PDB entry 7KGB | electron microscopy, 2.70 A resolution | chains A and D of the 52 polymer chains in the assembly

# Chain A
Molecule: 23S rRNA
From: Mycobacterium tuberculosis (strain ATCC 25618 / H37Rv)
Sequence (3138 nucleotides; row label = number of the first residue in the row):
     1 UUGUAAGUGU CUAAGGGCGC AUGGUGGAUG CCUUGGCAUC GAGAGCCGAU GAAGGACGUG
    61 GGAGGCUGCG AUAUGCCUCG GGGAGCUGUC AACCGAGCGU GGAUCCGAGG AUUUCCGAAU
   121 GGGGAAACCC AGCACGAGUG AUGUCGUGCU ACCCGCAUCU GAAUAUAUAG GGUGCGGGAG
   181 GGAACGCGGG GAAGUGAAAC AUCUCAGUAC CCGUAGGAGG AGAAAACAAU UGUGAUUCCG
   241 CAAGUAGUGG CGAGCGAACG CGGAACAGGC UAAACCGCAC GCAUGGGUAA CCGGGUAGGG
   301 GUUGUGUGUG CGGGGUUGUG GGAGGAUAUG UCUCAGCGCU ACCCGGCUGA GAGGCAGUCA
   361 GAAAGUGUCG UGGUUAGCGG AAGUGGCCUG GGAUGGUCUG CCGUAGACGG UGAGAGCCCG
   421 GUACGCGAAA ACCCGGCACC UGCCUAGUAU CAAUUCCCGA GUAGCAGCGG GCCCGUGGAA
   481 UCCGCUGUGA AUCCGCCGGG ACCACCCGGU AAGCCUAAAU ACUCCUCGAU GACCGAUAGC
   541 GGAUUAGUAC CGUGAGGGAA UGGUGAAAAG UACCCCGGGA GGGGAGUGAA AGAGUACCUG
   601 AAACCGUGUG CCUACAAUCC GUCAGAGCCU CCUUUUCCUC UCCGGAGGAG GGUGGUGAUG
   661 GCGUGCCUUU UGAAGAAUGA GCCUGCGAGU CAGGGACAUG UCGCAAGGUU AACCCGUGUG
   721 GGGUAGCCGC AGCGAAAGCG AGUCUGAAUA GGGCGACCCA CACGCGCAUA CGCGCGUGUG
   781 AAUAGUGGCG UGUUCUGGAC CCGAAGCGGA GUGAUCUACC CAUGGCCAGG GUGAAGCGCG
   841 GGUAAGACCG CGUGGAGGCC CGAACCCACU UAGGUUGAAG ACUGAGGGGA UGAGCUGUGG
   901 GUAGGGGUGA AAGGCCAAUC AAACUCCGUG AUAGCUGGUU CUCCCCGAAA UGCAUUUAGG
   961 UGCAGCGUUG CGUGGUUCAC CGCGGAGGUA GAGCUACUGG AUGGCCGAUG GGCCCUACUA
  1021 GGUUACUGAC GUCAGCCAAA CUCCGAAUGC CGUGGUGUAA AGCGUGGCAG UGAGACGGCG
  1081 GGGGAUAAGC UCCGUACGUC GAAAGGGAAA CAGCCCAGAU CGCCGGCUAA GGCCCCCAAG
  1141 CGUGUGCUAA GUGGGAAAGG AUGUGCAGUC GCAAAGACAA CCAGGAGGUU GGCUUAGAAG
  1201 CAGCCACCCU UGAAAGAGUG CGUAAUAGCU CACUGGUCAA GUGAUUGUGC GCCGAUAAUG
  1261 UAGCGGGGCU CAAGCACACC GCCGAAGCCG CGGCACAUCC ACCUUGUGGU GGGUGUGGGU
  1321 AGGGGAGCGU CCCUCAUUCA GCGAAGCCAC CGGGUGACCG GUGGUGGAGG GUGGGGGAGU
  1381 GAGAAUGCAG GCAUGAGUAG CGACAAGGCA AGUGAGAACC UUGCCCGCCG AAAGACCAAG
  1441 GGUUCCUGGG CCAGGCCAGU CCGCCCAGGG UGAGUCGGGA CCUAAGGCGA GGCCGACAGG
  1501 CGUAGUCGAU GGACAACGGG UUGAUAUUCC CGUACCCGUG UGUGGGCGCC CGUGACGAAU
  1561 CAGCGGUACU AACCACCCAA AACCGGAUCG AUCACUCCCC UUCGGGGGUG UGGAGUUCUG
  1621 GGGCUGCGUG GGAACUUCGC UGGUAGUAGU CAAGCGAAGG GGUGACGCAG GAAGGUAGCC
  1681 GUACCAGUCA GUGGUAACAC UGGGGCAAGC CGGUAGGGAG AGCGAUAGGC AAAUCCGUCG
  1741 CUCACUAAUC CUGAGAGGUG ACGCAUAGCC GGUUGAGGCG AAUUCGGUGA UCCUCUGCUG
  1801 CCAAGAAAAG CCUCUAGCGA GCACACACAC GGCCCGUACC CCAAACCGAC ACAGGUGGUC
  1861 AGGUAGAGCA UACCAAGGCG UACGAGAUAA CUAUGGUUAA GGAACUCGGC AAAAUGCCCC
  1921 CGUAACUUCG GGAGAAGGGG GACCGGAAUA UCGUGAACAC CCUUGCGGUG GGAGCGGGAU
  1981 CCGGUCGCAG AAACCAGUGA GGAGCGACUG UUUACUAAAA ACACAGGUCC GUGCGAAGUC
  2041 GCAAGACGAU GUAUACGGAC UGACGCCUGC CCGGUGCUGG AAGGUUAAGA GGACCCGUUA
  2101 ACCCGCAAGG GUGAAGCGGA GAAUUUAAGC CCCAGUAAAC GGCGGUGGUA ACUAUAACCA
  2161 UCCUAAGGUA GCGAAAUUCC UUGUCGGGUA AGUUCCGACC UGCACGAAUG GCGUAACGAC
  2221 UUCUCAACUG UCUCAACCAU AGACUCGGCG AAAUUGCACU ACGAGUAAAG AUGCUCGUUA
  2281 CGCGCGGCAG GACGAAAAGA CCCCGGGACC UUCACUACAA CUUGGUAUUG AUGUUCGGUA
  2341 CGGUUUGUGU AGGAUAGGUG GGAGACUGUG AAACCUCGAC GCCAGUUGGG GCGGAGUCGU
  2401 UGUUGAAAUA CCACUCUGAU CGUAUUGGGC AUCUAACCUC GAACCCUGAA UCGGGUUUAG
  2461 GGACAGUGCC UGGCGGGUAG UUUAACUGGG GCGGUUGCCU CCUAAAAUGU AACGGAGGCG
  2521 CCCAAAGGUU CCCUCAACCU GGACGGCAAU CAGGUGGCGA GUGUAAAUGC ACAAGGGAGC
  2581 UUGACUGCGA GACUUACAAG UCAAGCAGGG ACGAAAGUCG GGAUUAGUGA UCCGGCACCC
  2641 CCGAGUGGAA GGGGUGUCGC UCAACGGAUA AAAGGUACCC CGGGGAUAAC AGGCUGAUCU
  2701 UCCCCAAGAG UCCAUAUCGA CGGGAUGGUU UGGCACCUCG AUGUCGGCUC GUCGCAUCCU
  2761 GGGGCUGGAG CAGGUCCCAA GGGUUGGGCU GUUCGCCCAU UAAAGCGGCA CGCGAGCUGG
  2821 GUUUAGAACG UCGUGAGACA GUUCGGUCUC UAUCCGCCGC GCGCGUCAGA AACUUGAGGA
  2881 AACCUGUCCC UAGUACGAGA GGACCGGGAC GGACGAACCU CUGGUGCACC AGUUGUCCCG
  2941 CCAGGGGCAC CGCUGGAUAG CCACGUUCGG UCAGGAUAAC CGCUGAAAGC AUCUAAGCGG
  3001 GAAACCUUCU CCAAGAUCAG GUUUCUCACC CACUUGGUGG GAUAAGGCCC CCCGCAGAAC
  3061 ACGGGUUCAA UAGGUCAGAC CUGGAAGCUC AGUAAUGGGU GUAGGGAACU GGUGCUAACC
  3121 GGCCGAAAAC UUACAACA
Disordered / not traced: 1-4, 1013-1022, 3133-3138
Modified positions: 5MU (5-methyluridine 5'-monophosphate) at position 2177, 6MZ (N6-methyladenosine-5'-monophosphate) at position 2268, 6MZ (N6-methyladenosine-5'-monophosphate) at position 2296, OMG (o2'-methylguanosine-5'-monophosphate) at position 2489, OMC (o2'-methylycytidine-5'-monophosphate) at position 2736, OMG (o2'-methylguanosine-5'-monophosphate) at position 2791
Bound ions: Mg2+ site 1: A13, G15, G16; Mg2+ site 2: A14, G15; Mg2+ site 3: C31, G1370; Mg2+ site 4: C46, G217; Mg2+ site 5 near U72 (its only coordinating residue here); Mg2+ site 6 near U120 (its only coordinating residue here); Mg2+ site 7: A162, U166; Mg2+ site 8: G194, U2481; Mg2+ site 9 near G194 (its only coordinating residue here); Mg2+ site 10: A199, C200; Mg2+ site 11 near G220 (its only coordinating residue here); Mg2+ site 12 near C251 (its only coordinating residue here); 204 more Mg2+ sites not listed
Residues lining bound ligands: Sequanamycin 9 (WDP): G874, U875, G877, G880, A881, 6MZ_2296, A2297, A2300, A2741, G2743, U2744, U2847, C2848, U2849

# Chain D
Molecule: 50S ribosomal protein L3
From: Mycobacterium tuberculosis (strain ATCC 25618 / H37Rv)
Reference sequence: P9WH87 (RL3_MYCTU); numbering as in UniProt (aligned over 1-217)
Sequence (217 residues; row label = number of the first residue in the row):
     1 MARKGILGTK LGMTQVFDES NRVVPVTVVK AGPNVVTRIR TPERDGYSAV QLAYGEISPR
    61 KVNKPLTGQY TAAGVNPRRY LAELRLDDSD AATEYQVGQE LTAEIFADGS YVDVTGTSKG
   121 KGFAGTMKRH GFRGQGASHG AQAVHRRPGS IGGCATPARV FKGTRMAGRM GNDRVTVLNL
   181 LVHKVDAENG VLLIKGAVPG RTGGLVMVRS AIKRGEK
Disordered / not traced: 1, 215-217
Bound ions: Mg2+: Gln142 (shared with G874(A), U875(A) of chain A)

# Chain A / chain D interface
Contacting residue pairs (199):
  A872(A) - Gly140(D)  phosphate contact
  G873(A) - Gln142(D)  phosphate contact
  G873(A) - Ala143(D)  phosphate contact
  U875(A) - Gln142(D)  base contact
  U1259(A) - Thr156(D)  base contact
  U1259(A) - Pro157(D)  base contact
  U1259(A) - Arg159(D)  hydrogen bond to the base
  U1259(A) - Phe161(D)  sugar contact
  A1889(A) - Phe123(D)  hydrogen bond to the sugar
  A1890(A) - Phe123(D)  sugar contact
  A1890(A) - Gly125(D)  sugar contact
  A1890(A) - Ala167(D)  sugar contact
  C1891(A) - Arg146(D)  salt bridge to the phosphate
  C1891(A) - Arg147(D)  phosphate contact
  U1892(A) - Ala143(D)  phosphate contact
  U1892(A) - Val144(D)  phosphate contact
  U1892(A) - His145(D)  hydrogen bond to the phosphate
  U1892(A) - Arg146(D)  hydrogen bond to the phosphate
  U1892(A) - Arg147(D)  phosphate contact
  A1893(A) - Ala143(D)  phosphate contact
  A1893(A) - His145(D)  salt bridge to the phosphate
  C1905(A) - His139(D)  hydrogen bond to the base
  U1906(A) - His139(D)  sugar contact
  G1908(A) - His139(D)  hydrogen bond to the base
  C1910(A) - Ser138(D)  hydrogen bond to the base
  C1910(A) - His139(D)  stacking on the base
  A1911(A) - Ser138(D)  sugar contact
  U2231(A) - Ala137(D)  phosphate contact
  U2231(A) - Ser138(D)  sugar contact
  U2231(A) - His139(D)  sugar contact
  C2232(A) - Gly136(D)  phosphate contact
  C2232(A) - Ala137(D)  hydrogen bond to the phosphate
  A2235(A) - Met127(D)  sugar contact
  A2235(A) - Arg133(D)  phosphate contact
  A2236(A) - Arg146(D)  salt bridge to the phosphate
  C2237(A) - Lys128(D)  salt bridge to the phosphate
  C2262(A) - Arg159(D)  hydrogen bond to the phosphate
  G2263(A) - Arg159(D)  salt bridge to the phosphate
  G2270(A) - Thr156(D)  hydrogen bond to the base
  G2286(A) - Phe123(D)  base contact
  G2287(A) - Met166(D)  base contact
  C2288(A) - Ile151(D)  sugar contact
  C2288(A) - Met166(D)  base contact
  A2289(A) - Arg147(D)  salt bridge to the phosphate
  A2289(A) - Pro148(D)  phosphate contact
  A2289(A) - Gly149(D)  sugar contact
  A2289(A) - Ile151(D)  sugar contact
  G2290(A) - Ser150(D)  hydrogen bond to the phosphate
  G2290(A) - Ile151(D)  hydrogen bond to the phosphate
  G2290(A) - Gly152(D)  sugar contact
  G2290(A) - Gly153(D)  sugar contact
  G2290(A) - Cys154(D)  hydrogen bond to the sugar
  G2290(A) - Pro157(D)  hydrogen bond to the sugar
  G2290(A) - Ala158(D)  hydrogen bond to the base
  G2290(A) - Arg159(D)  base contact
  G2290(A) - Val160(D)  base contact
  G2291(A) - Cys154(D)  hydrogen bond to the phosphate
  G2291(A) - Ala155(D)  sugar contact
  G2291(A) - Ala158(D)  sugar contact
  U2749(A) - Arg133(D)  phosphate contact
  U2749(A) - Gly134(D)  sugar contact
  U2749(A) - Gln135(D)  hydrogen bond to the sugar
  U2749(A) - Pro148(D)  hydrogen bond to the sugar
  U2749(A) - Gly149(D)  base contact
  U2749(A) - Ser150(D)  hydrogen bond to the base
  C2750(A) - Phe132(D)  phosphate contact
  C2750(A) - Arg133(D)  salt bridge to the phosphate
  C2750(A) - Pro148(D)  sugar contact
  C2750(A) - Ser150(D)  hydrogen bond to the sugar
  G2751(A) - Phe132(D)  phosphate contact
  G2751(A) - Arg165(D)  salt bridge to the phosphate
  U2752(A) - Phe161(D)  sugar contact
  C2809(A) - Thr156(D)  hydrogen bond to the sugar
  A2810(A) - Cys154(D)  phosphate contact
  A2810(A) - Ala155(D)  base contact
  A2810(A) - Thr156(D)  hydrogen bond to the phosphate
  G2812(A) - Ser150(D)  base contact
  G2812(A) - Gly152(D)  hydrogen bond to the base
  G2812(A) - Gly153(D)  hydrogen bond to the sugar
  G2812(A) - Cys154(D)  hydrogen bond to the sugar
  C2813(A) - Ser150(D)  hydrogen bond to the sugar
  C2813(A) - Gly153(D)  sugar contact
  G2816(A) - Gln135(D)  base contact
  G2816(A) - Val144(D)  sugar contact
  G2816(A) - Arg147(D)  salt bridge to the phosphate
  G2816(A) - Gly149(D)  base contact
  G2816(A) - Ser150(D)  base contact
  C2817(A) - Ala141(D)  sugar contact
  C2817(A) - Gln142(D)  sugar contact
  C2817(A) - Val144(D)  sugar contact
  U2818(A) - His139(D)  phosphate contact
  U2818(A) - Gly140(D)  sugar contact
  U2818(A) - Gln142(D)  hydrogen bond to the phosphate
  U2849(A) - Gln142(D)  phosphate contact
  G2856(A) - Ile151(D)  base contact
  G2856(A) - Arg159(D)  sugar contact
  G2856(A) - Val160(D)  hydrogen bond to the sugar
  C2857(A) - Val160(D)  sugar contact
  C2857(A) - Phe161(D)  sugar contact
  C2857(A) - Lys162(D)  salt bridge to the phosphate
  C2857(A) - Gly163(D)  phosphate contact
  C2857(A) - Thr164(D)  sugar contact
  C2857(A) - Met166(D)  hydrogen bond to the sugar
  C2858(A) - Arg129(D)  hydrogen bond to the sugar
  C2858(A) - Lys162(D)  phosphate contact
  C2858(A) - Gly163(D)  hydrogen bond to the phosphate
  C2858(A) - Thr164(D)  sugar contact
  C2858(A) - Met166(D)  sugar contact
  C2858(A) - Ala167(D)  hydrogen bond to the sugar
  G2859(A) - Arg129(D)  salt bridge to the phosphate
  G2859(A) - Arg169(D)  hydrogen bond to the sugar
  A2871(A) - Asn63(D)  sugar contact
  A2872(A) - Gln69(D)  sugar contact
  A2872(A) - Leu81(D)  sugar contact
  C2873(A) - Arg40(D)  hydrogen bond to the base
  C2873(A) - Gln51(D)  hydrogen bond to the sugar
  C2873(A) - Leu81(D)  sugar contact
  C2873(A) - Ala82(D)  phosphate contact
  C2873(A) - Glu83(D)  hydrogen bond to the sugar
  U2874(A) - Tyr47(D)  hydrogen bond to the sugar
  U2874(A) - Ala82(D)  phosphate contact
  U2874(A) - Glu83(D)  hydrogen bond to the phosphate
  U2875(A) - Tyr47(D)  sugar contact
  U2875(A) - Arg85(D)  salt bridge to the phosphate
  G2876(A) - Arg85(D)  salt bridge to the phosphate
  A2917(A) - Ser118(D)  phosphate contact
  A2917(A) - Val198(D)  sugar contact
  A2917(A) - Pro199(D)  sugar contact
  C2918(A) - Lys10(D)  hydrogen bond to the phosphate
  C2918(A) - Met13(D)  hydrogen bond to the sugar
  C2918(A) - Ser118(D)  phosphate contact
  C2918(A) - Lys119(D)  hydrogen bond to the phosphate
  C2918(A) - Lys121(D)  salt bridge to the phosphate
  C2918(A) - Ala197(D)  sugar contact
  C2918(A) - Val198(D)  sugar contact
  C2918(A) - Pro199(D)  sugar contact
  C2918(A) - Gly200(D)  hydrogen bond to the phosphate
  C2919(A) - Lys10(D)  salt bridge to the phosphate
  C2919(A) - Lys119(D)  salt bridge to the phosphate
  U2920(A) - Met13(D)  base contact
  U2920(A) - Thr14(D)  sugar contact
  U2920(A) - Gln15(D)  hydrogen bond to the sugar
  U2920(A) - Pro25(D)  base contact
  C2921(A) - Gln15(D)  sugar contact
  C2961(A) - Lys119(D)  salt bridge to the phosphate
  C2962(A) - Lys121(D)  phosphate contact
  C2962(A) - Lys128(D)  salt bridge to the phosphate
  U2966(A) - Pro25(D)  sugar contact
  U2967(A) - Leu180(D)  sugar contact
  U2967(A) - Lys195(D)  sugar contact
  U2967(A) - Gly196(D)  sugar contact
  C2968(A) - Leu178(D)  hydrogen bond to the sugar
  C2968(A) - Asn179(D)  sugar contact
  C2968(A) - Lys195(D)  salt bridge to the phosphate
  G2969(A) - Asn179(D)  hydrogen bond to the phosphate
  G2969(A) - Lys213(D)  phosphate contact
  G2970(A) - Lys213(D)  salt bridge to the phosphate
  C3009(A) - Ile212(D)  sugar contact
  C3009(A) - Lys213(D)  sugar contact
  U3010(A) - Thr176(D)  hydrogen bond to the phosphate
  U3010(A) - Arg209(D)  salt bridge to the phosphate
  C3011(A) - Arg174(D)  salt bridge to the phosphate
  C3011(A) - Thr176(D)  hydrogen bond to the phosphate
  C3012(A) - Arg174(D)  phosphate contact
  G3021(A) - Arg40(D)  base contact
  U3022(A) - Arg38(D)  hydrogen bond to the sugar
  U3022(A) - Arg40(D)  hydrogen bond to the sugar
  U3022(A) - Arg44(D)  sugar contact
  U3022(A) - Asp45(D)  hydrogen bond to the sugar
  U3023(A) - Arg38(D)  sugar contact
  U3023(A) - Arg44(D)  salt bridge to the phosphate
  U3023(A) - Gln69(D)  hydrogen bond to the sugar
  U3024(A) - Pro65(D)  hydrogen bond to the sugar
  U3024(A) - Gly68(D)  sugar contact
  U3024(A) - Gln69(D)  hydrogen bond to the sugar
  C3025(A) - Lys64(D)  phosphate contact
  C3025(A) - Pro65(D)  sugar contact
  U3026(A) - Lys64(D)  salt bridge to the phosphate
  A3045(A) - Lys64(D)  phosphate contact
  G3046(A) - Asn63(D)  phosphate contact
  G3046(A) - Lys64(D)  hydrogen bond to the phosphate
  C3055(A) - Lys119(D)  base contact
  C3055(A) - Arg201(D)  sugar contact
  A3056(A) - Asn172(D)  hydrogen bond to the phosphate
  A3056(A) - Arg201(D)  salt bridge to the phosphate
  G3057(A) - Gly120(D)  phosphate contact
  G3057(A) - Lys121(D)  hydrogen bond to the phosphate
  G3057(A) - Gly122(D)  hydrogen bond to the phosphate
  G3057(A) - Arg169(D)  sugar contact
  G3057(A) - Asn172(D)  hydrogen bond to the phosphate
  A3058(A) - Gly122(D)  phosphate contact
  A3058(A) - Phe123(D)  hydrogen bond to the phosphate
  C3060(A) - Arg169(D)  base contact
  G3065(A) - Lys61(D)  salt bridge to the phosphate
  G3065(A) - Arg79(D)  salt bridge to the phosphate
  U3066(A) - Arg60(D)  salt bridge to the phosphate
  U3066(A) - Lys61(D)  phosphate contact
  C3068(A) - Arg60(D)  hydrogen bond to the sugar
  A3069(A) - Arg60(D)  sugar contact
Other interface residues (no listed pair), chain A (92 interface residues in all): G874, G1260, C2748, G2819, C2860, U2971, G3047, A3061, G3064
Other interface residues (no listed pair), chain D (95 interface residues in all): Leu66, Ala72, Thr115, Ala124, Gly168, Met170, Val175, Val177, Thr202

# Overview
The interface between chain A and chain D involves 92 residues on one side and 95 on the other; the contacts
include 60 hydrogen bonds, 28 salt bridges and 1 aromatic stacking contact. Among the polar pairs are
U1259(A)-Arg159(D), C1905(A)-His139(D) and G1908(A)-His139(D).
Chain A is 23S rRNA and chain D is 50S ribosomal protein L3, both from Mycobacterium tuberculosis (strain ATCC
25618 / H37Rv); the structure, CryoEM structure of A2296-methylated Mycobacterium tuberculosis ribosome bound
with SEQ-9, was determined by electron microscopy, deposited together with 7SFR.
